PDB entry 5D4D | X-ray diffraction, 3.00 A resolution | chains C and H of the 8 polymer chains in the assembly

# Chain C
Name: DNA-directed RNA polymerase subunit beta
Organism: Thermus thermophilus (strain HB8 / ATCC 27634 / DSM 579)
Notes: EC 2.7.7.6
UniProt: Q8RQE9 (RPOB_THET8); numbering as in UniProt (aligned over 1-1119)
Chain sequence (1119 residues; each row starts with the number of its first residue):
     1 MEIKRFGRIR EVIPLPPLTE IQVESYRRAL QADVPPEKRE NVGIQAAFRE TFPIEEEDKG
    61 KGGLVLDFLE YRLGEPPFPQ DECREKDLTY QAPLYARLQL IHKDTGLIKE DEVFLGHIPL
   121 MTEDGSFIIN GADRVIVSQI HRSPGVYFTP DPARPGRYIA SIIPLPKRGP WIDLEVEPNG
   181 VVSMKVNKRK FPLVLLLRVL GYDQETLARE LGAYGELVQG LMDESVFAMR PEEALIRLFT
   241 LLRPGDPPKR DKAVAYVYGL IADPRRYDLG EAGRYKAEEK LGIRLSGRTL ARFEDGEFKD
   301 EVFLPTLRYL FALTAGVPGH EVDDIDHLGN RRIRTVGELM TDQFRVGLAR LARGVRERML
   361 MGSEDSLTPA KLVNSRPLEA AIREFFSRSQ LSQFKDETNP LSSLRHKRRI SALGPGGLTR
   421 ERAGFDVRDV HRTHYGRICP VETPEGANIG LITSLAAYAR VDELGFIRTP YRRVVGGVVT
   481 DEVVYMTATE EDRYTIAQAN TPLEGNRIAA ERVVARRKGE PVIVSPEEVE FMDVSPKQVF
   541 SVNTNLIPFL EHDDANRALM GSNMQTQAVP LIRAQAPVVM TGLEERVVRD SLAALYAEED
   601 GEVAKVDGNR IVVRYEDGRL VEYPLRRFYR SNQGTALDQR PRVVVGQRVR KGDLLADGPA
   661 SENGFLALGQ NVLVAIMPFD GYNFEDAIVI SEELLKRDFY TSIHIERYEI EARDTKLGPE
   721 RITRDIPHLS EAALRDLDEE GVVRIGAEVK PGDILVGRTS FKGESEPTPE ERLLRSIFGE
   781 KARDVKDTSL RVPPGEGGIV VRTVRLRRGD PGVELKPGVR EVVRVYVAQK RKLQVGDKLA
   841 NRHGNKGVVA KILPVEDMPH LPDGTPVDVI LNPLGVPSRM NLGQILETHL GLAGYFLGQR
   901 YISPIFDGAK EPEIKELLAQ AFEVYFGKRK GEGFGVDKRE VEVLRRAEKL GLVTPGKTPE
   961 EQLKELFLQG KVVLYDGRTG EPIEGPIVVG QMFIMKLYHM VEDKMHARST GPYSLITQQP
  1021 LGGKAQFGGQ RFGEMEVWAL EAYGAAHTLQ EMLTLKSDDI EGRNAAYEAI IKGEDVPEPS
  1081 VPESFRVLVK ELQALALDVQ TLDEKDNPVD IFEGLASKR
Unresolved in the structure: 57-62, 362-365, 1119
Small-molecule neighbours:
  - cytidine-5'-monophosphate / NAD: Asp396, Thr398, Glu445, Gln567, Gln633, Lys838, Lys846, Tyr998, His999, Lys1004
  - CTP (cytidine-5'-triphosphate): Arg557, Glu685, Ser878, Arg879

# Chain H
Molecule: 27-nt DNA strand
Sequence (27 nucleotides; row label = number of the first residue in the row):
     1 TATAATGGGA GCTGTCACGG ATGCAGG
Unresolved in the structure: 12-15, 26-27

# Interface between chain C and chain H
Residue-residue contacts (7; chain C residue first):
  Asn187(C) - DG11(H)  base contact
  Arg243(C) - DG9(H)  hydrogen bond to the base
  Arg243(C) - DA10(H)  hydrogen bond to the base
  Gly245(C) - DG7(H)  hydrogen bond to the base
  Pro247(C) - DG7(H)  base contact
  Arg266(C) - DG11(H)  hydrogen bond to the base
  Arg422(C) - DC16(H)  sugar contact
Also at the interface, not in a pair above, chain C (10 interface residues in all): Lys167, Asp246, Lys252, Tyr256
Also at the interface, not in a pair above, chain H (6 interface residues in all): DG8

# Summary
The interface between chain C and chain H involves 10 residues on one side and 6 on the other, with 4 hydrogen
bonds. Among the polar pairs are Arg243(C)-DG9(H), Arg243(C)-DA10(H) and Gly245(C)-DG7(H). Bound to chain C:
cytidine-5'-monophosphate / NAD and CTP.
Here chain C is DNA-directed RNA polymerase subunit beta (Thermus thermophilus (strain HB8 / ATCC 27634 / DSM
579)) and chain H is a 27-nt DNA strand. Entry 5D4D (Crystal structure of Thermus thermophilus product complex
for transcription initiation with NAD and CTP) was determined by X-ray diffraction, deposited together with
5D4C and 5D4E.
